7QJ0 - chains K and Y of the 16 polymer chains in the assembly; structure by electron microscopy, 5.32 A resolution (low resolution: residue-level contacts below are approximate; hydrogen-bond / salt-bridge calls are withheld).

== Chain K ==
Molecule: Gamma-tubulin complex component 4
Source organism: Homo sapiens
Reference sequence: Q9UGJ1 (GCP4_HUMAN); residues 1-667 here = UniProt positions 1-667
Sequence (667 residues; each row starts with the number of its first residue):
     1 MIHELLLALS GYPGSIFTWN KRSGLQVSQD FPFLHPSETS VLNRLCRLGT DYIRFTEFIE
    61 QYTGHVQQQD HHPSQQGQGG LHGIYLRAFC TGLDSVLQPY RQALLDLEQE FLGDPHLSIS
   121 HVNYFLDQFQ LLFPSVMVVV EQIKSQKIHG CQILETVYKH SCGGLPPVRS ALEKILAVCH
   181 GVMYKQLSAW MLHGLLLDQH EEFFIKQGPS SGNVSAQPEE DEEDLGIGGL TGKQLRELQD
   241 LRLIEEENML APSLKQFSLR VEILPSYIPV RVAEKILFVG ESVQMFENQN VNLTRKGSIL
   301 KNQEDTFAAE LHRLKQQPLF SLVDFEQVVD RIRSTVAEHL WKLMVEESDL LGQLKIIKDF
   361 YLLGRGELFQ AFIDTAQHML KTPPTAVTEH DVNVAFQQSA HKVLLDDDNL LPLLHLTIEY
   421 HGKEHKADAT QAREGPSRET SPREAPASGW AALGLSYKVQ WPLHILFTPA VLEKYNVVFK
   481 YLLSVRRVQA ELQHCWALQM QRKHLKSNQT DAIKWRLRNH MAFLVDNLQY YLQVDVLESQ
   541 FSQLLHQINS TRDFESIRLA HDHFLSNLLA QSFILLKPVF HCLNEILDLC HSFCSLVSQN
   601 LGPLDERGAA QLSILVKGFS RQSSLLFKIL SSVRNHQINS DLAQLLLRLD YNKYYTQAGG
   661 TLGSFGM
Disordered / not traced: 70-75, 207-252, 292-299, 423-447, 503-508, 632-635, 658-667

== Chain Y ==
Molecule: Tubulin gamma-1 chain
Source organism: Homo sapiens
Reference sequence: P23258 (TBG1_HUMAN); residue numbers follow UniProt; this construct covers 1-451
Sequence (451 residues; each row starts with the number of its first residue):
     1 MPREIITLQL GQCGNQIGFE FWKQLCAEHG ISPEGIVEEF ATEGTDRKDV FFYQADDEHY
    61 IPRAVLLDLE PRVIHSILNS PYAKLYNPEN IYLSEHGGGA GNNWASGFSQ GEKIHEDIFD
   121 IIDREADGSD SLEGFVLCHS IAGGTGSGLG SYLLERLNDR YPKKLVQTYS VFPNQDEMSD
   181 VVVQPYNSLL TLKRLTQNAD CVVVLDNTAL NRIATDRLHI QNPSFSQINQ LVSTIMSAST
   241 TTLRYPGYMN NDLIGLIASL IPTPRLHFLM TGYTPLTTDQ SVASVRKTTV LDVMRRLLQP
   301 KNVMVSTGRD RQTNHCYIAI LNIIQGEVDP TQVHKSLQRI RERKLANFIP WGPASIQVAL
   361 SRKSPYLPSA HRVSGLMMAN HTSISSLFER TCRQYDKLRK REAFLEQFRK EDMFKDNFDE
   421 MDTSREIVQQ LIDEYHAATR PDYISWGTQE Q
Disordered / not traced: 1-2, 42-44, 94-100, 178-179, 280-286, 307-312, 448-451
Curated features (UniProtKB/Swiss-Prot):
  - binding site (GTP): A142 to G148
  - modified residue: S131 (Phosphoserine)
  - natural variant: Y92 (Y92C: In CDCBM4), T331 (T331P: In CDCBM4), L387 (L387P: In CDCBM4)

== Chain K / chain Y interface ==
Residue-residue contacts (32):
  Q493(K) with G255(Y)
  W496(K) with I254(Y); I257(Y); A258(Y)
  A497(K) with I254(Y)
  M500(K) with L165(Y); D200(Y)
  Q501(K) with P162(Y)
  T510(K) with W446(Y)
  I513(K) with T263(Y)
  R516(K) with P264(Y)
  L517(K) with W351(Y)
  H520(K) with S259(Y)
  F523(K) with A258(Y); S259(Y)
  L524(K) with P353(Y)
  V534(K) with Y248(Y)
  E538(K) with Y248(Y)
  N639(K) with H334(Y)
  A643(K) with H334(Y); Q338(Y)
  L646(K) with Q338(Y); R341(Y)
  L647(K) with S355(Y); I356(Y)
  L649(K) with R341(Y)
  D650(K) with R341(Y); K344(Y); S355(Y)
  Y651(K) with K344(Y); F348(Y); P350(Y)
Also at the interface, not in a pair above, chain K (28 interface residues in all): Q370, M521, N527, Y531, S640, K653, Y654
Also at the interface, not in a pair above, chain Y (34 interface residues in all): K163, N250, D252, I261, P262, T331, L337, E342, G352, A354, Q357, Y443

== Overview ==
28 residues of chain K and 34 residues of chain Y are in contact. Curated annotation (UniProt) lists 7
GTP-binding residues on chain Y.
Here chain K is Gamma-tubulin complex component 4 and chain Y is Tubulin gamma-1 chain, both from Homo
sapiens. Entry 7QJ0 (Structure of recombinant human gamma-Tubulin Ring Complex 6-spoked assembly intermediate
(spokes 7-12)) was determined by electron microscopy together with 7QJ1, 7QJ2, 7QJ3, 7QJ4, 7QJD and 7QJE from
the same study.
